PDB entry 1A7B | X-ray diffraction, 3.10 A resolution | chains A and B of the 4 polymer chains in the assembly

Chain A (and B):
Name: CD2
Source organism: Rattus norvegicus
Notes: fragment: domain 1; engineered mutation(s): DEL(M46, K47); chain B of this document is another copy of the same molecule, construct and numbering; everything in this record applies to it too
Reference sequence: P08921 (CD2_RAT); residues 1-99 here correspond to UniProt positions 23-121 (UniProt number = residue number + 22)
Chain sequence (97 residues; numbered 1 to 99; 2 numbers in that range are skipped by the numbering (no residue carries them; nothing is unmodelled there); the number before each row is that of its first residue):
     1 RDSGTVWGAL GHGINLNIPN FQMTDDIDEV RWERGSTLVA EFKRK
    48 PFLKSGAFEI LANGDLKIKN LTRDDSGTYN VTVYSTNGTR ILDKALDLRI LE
Disordered / not traced: 1-4
UniProt features mapped onto this chain:
  - region: Arg34 to Lys45 (CD58 binding region 1), Asn77 to Lys91 (CD58 binding region 2)
  - glycosylation (N-linked (GlcNAc...) asparagine): Asn77, Asn84

Interface between chain A and chain B:
Contacting residue pairs - 188 pairs, chain A then chain B:
  Thr5(A) with Asp94(B); Arg96(B)
  Val6(A) with Asp94(B), hydrogen bond (backbone-backbone); Leu95(B); Arg96(B), hydrogen bond (backbone-backbone)
  Trp7(A) with Arg96(B); Leu98(B), hydrophobic
  Gly8(A) with Leu68(B); Arg96(B), hydrogen bond (backbone-backbone); Ile97(B); Leu98(B), hydrogen bond (backbone-backbone)
  Ala9(A) with Leu68(B); Leu98(B)
  Leu10(A) with Leu68(B); Thr69(B); Arg70(B); Ile97(B), hydrophobic
  Gly11(A) with Asn67(B), hydrogen bond (backbone-side chain); Leu68(B), hydrogen bond (backbone-backbone)
  His12(A) with Lys66(B); Leu68(B), hydrogen bond (backbone-backbone)
  Gly13(A) with Ile65(B); Lys66(B), hydrogen bond (backbone-backbone)
  Ile14(A) with Leu63(B); Lys64(B); Ile65(B), hydrogen bond (backbone-backbone); Leu68(B), hydrophobic; Leu95(B), hydrophobic
  Asn15(A) with Leu63(B); Lys64(B), hydrogen bond
  Leu16(A) with Asp62(B); Leu63(B), hydrogen bond (backbone-backbone); Ile65(B), hydrophobic; Tyr76(B), hydrophobic; Leu93(B), hydrophobic
  Asn17(A) with Asp62(B); Leu93(B)
  Ile18(A) with Asn60(B); Gly61(B); Asp62(B), hydrogen bond (backbone-side chain); Val78(B), hydrophobic; Leu89(B), hydrophobic
  Pro19(A) with Leu89(B); Lys91(B)
  Phe21(A) with Asn60(B); Val80(B), hydrophobic; Leu89(B), hydrophobic
  Met23(A) with Ala59(B); Asn60(B)
  Asp25(A) with Thr83(B), hydrogen bond (backbone-side chain)
  Asp26(A) with Ser82(B); Thr83(B), hydrogen bond (backbone-backbone)
  Ile27(A) with Val80(B), hydrophobic; Tyr81(B)
  Asp28(A) with Tyr81(B), hydrogen bond (backbone-backbone); Ser82(B); Thr83(B)
  Glu29(A) with Thr79(B); Val80(B); Tyr81(B), hydrogen bond (backbone-backbone)
  Val30(A) with Ile57(B), hydrophobic; Gly61(B); Thr79(B)
  Arg31(A) with Asn77(B); Val78(B); Thr79(B), hydrogen bond (backbone-backbone); Tyr81(B), hydrogen bond
  Trp32(A) with Gly61(B), hydrogen bond (side chain-backbone); Asp62(B); Leu63(B); Tyr76(B), hydrophobic; Asn77(B); Val78(B), hydrophobic; Leu93(B), hydrophobic
  Glu33(A) with Tyr76(B); Asn77(B), hydrogen bond (backbone-backbone); Thr79(B)
  Arg34(A) with Lys51(B); Ser73(B); Thr75(B); Tyr76(B)
  Gly35(A) with Thr75(B)
  Thr37(A) with Lys51(B)
  Leu38(A) with Phe49(B); Lys51(B)
  Val39(A) with Phe49(B); Leu50(B); Lys51(B), hydrogen bond (backbone-backbone); Phe55(B), hydrophobic; Leu63(B), hydrophobic
  Ala40(A) with Phe49(B)
  Glu41(A) with Pro48(B); Phe49(B), hydrogen bond (backbone-backbone)
  Phe42(A) with Ile57(B), hydrophobic
  Pro48(A) with Glu41(B)
  Phe49(A) with Leu38(B); Val39(B); Ala40(B); Glu41(B), hydrogen bond (backbone-backbone)
  Leu50(A) with Val39(B); Ala40(B), hydrophobic
  Lys51(A) with Thr37(B); Leu38(B); Val39(B), hydrogen bond (backbone-backbone)
  Phe55(A) with Val39(B), hydrophobic
  Ile57(A) with Trp32(B)
  Leu58(A) with Asn15(B)
  Ala59(A) with Met23(B)
  Asn60(A) with Ile18(B); Phe21(B); Met23(B)
  Gly61(A) with Met23(B); Val30(B); Trp32(B), hydrogen bond (backbone-side chain)
  Asp62(A) with Leu16(B); Asn17(B), hydrogen bond; Ile18(B), hydrogen bond (side chain-backbone); Trp32(B)
  Leu63(A) with Ile14(B); Asn15(B); Leu16(B), hydrogen bond (backbone-backbone); Trp32(B); Val39(B), hydrophobic; Ala40(B), hydrophobic
  Lys64(A) with Ile14(B); Asn15(B), hydrogen bond
  Ile65(A) with Gly13(B); Ile14(B), hydrogen bond (backbone-backbone)
  Lys66(A) with His12(B); Gly13(B), hydrogen bond (backbone-backbone)
  Asn67(A) with Gly11(B), hydrogen bond (side chain-backbone); His12(B)
  Leu68(A) with Ala9(B); Leu10(B); Gly11(B); His12(B), hydrogen bond (backbone-backbone); Ile14(B), hydrophobic
  Thr69(A) with Leu10(B)
  Arg70(A) with Leu10(B)
  Ser73(A) with Arg34(B)
  Thr75(A) with Glu33(B); Arg34(B); Gly35(B)
  Tyr76(A) with Leu16(B), hydrophobic; Trp32(B), hydrophobic; Glu33(B); Arg34(B), hydrogen bond
  Asn77(A) with Arg31(B); Trp32(B); Glu33(B), hydrogen bond (backbone-backbone)
  Val78(A) with Ile18(B), hydrophobic; Arg31(B); Trp32(B), hydrophobic
  Thr79(A) with Glu29(B); Val30(B); Arg31(B), hydrogen bond (backbone-backbone)
  Val80(A) with Ile18(B), hydrophobic; Phe21(B), hydrophobic; Ile27(B), hydrophobic; Glu29(B)
  Tyr81(A) with Ile27(B); Asp28(B), hydrogen bond (backbone-backbone); Glu29(B), hydrogen bond (backbone-backbone); Arg31(B)
  Ser82(A) with Asp26(B); Asp28(B)
  Thr83(A) with Asp26(B), hydrogen bond (backbone-backbone); Asp28(B); Lys45(B), hydrogen bond (backbone-side chain)
  Ile88(A) with Ile27(B), hydrophobic
  Leu89(A) with Ile18(B), hydrophobic; Pro19(B); Phe21(B), hydrophobic
  Lys91(A) with Pro19(B)
  Leu93(A) with Leu16(B), hydrophobic; Asn17(B); Trp32(B), hydrophobic
  Asp94(A) with Thr5(B), hydrogen bond (backbone-side chain); Val6(B), hydrogen bond (backbone-backbone)
  Leu95(A) with Val6(B); Leu16(B), hydrophobic
  Arg96(A) with Val6(B), hydrogen bond (backbone-backbone); Trp7(B); Gly8(B), hydrogen bond (backbone-backbone)
  Ile97(A) with Trp7(B); Gly8(B)
  Leu98(A) with Trp7(B), hydrophobic; Gly8(B), hydrogen bond (backbone-backbone)
Interface residues without a listed pair, chain A (74 interface residues in all): Asn20, Asp71
Interface residues without a listed pair, chain B (74 interface residues in all): Asn20, Phe42, Leu58, Asp71, Glu99

In short:
Chain A and chain B each contribute 74 residues to their interface; the contacts include 45 hydrogen bonds.
Among the polar pairs are Gly11(A)-Asn67(B), Asn15(A)-Lys64(B) and Ile18(A)-Asp62(B).
Chain A and chain B are both CD2 (Rattus norvegicus); the structure, Engineering A misfolded form of CD2, was
determined by X-ray diffraction, deposited together with 1A6P and 1A64.
